PDB entry 5BOU | X-ray diffraction, 2.60 A resolution | chains H and I of the 28 polymer chains in the assembly

# Chain H
Name: Proteasome subunit beta type-2
From: Saccharomyces cerevisiae S288c
Notes: EC 3.4.25.1
UniProtKB: P25043 (PSB2_YEAST); residues 1-232 here correspond to UniProt positions 30-261 (UniProt number = residue number + 29)
Sequence (232 residues; row label = number of the first residue in the row):
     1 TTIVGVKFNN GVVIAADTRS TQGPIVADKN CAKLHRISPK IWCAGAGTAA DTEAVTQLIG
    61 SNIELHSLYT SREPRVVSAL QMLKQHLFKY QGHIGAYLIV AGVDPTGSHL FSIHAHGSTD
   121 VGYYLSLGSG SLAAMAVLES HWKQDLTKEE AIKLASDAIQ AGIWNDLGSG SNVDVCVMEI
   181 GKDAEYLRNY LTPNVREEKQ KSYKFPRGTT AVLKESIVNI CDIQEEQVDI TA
Unresolved in the structure: 227-232
Small-molecule neighbours: 4UC (N-[4-(acetylsulfamoyl)phenyl]-2-(4-ethoxyphenyl)quinoline-4-carboxamide): T1, T21, A46, G47, Y97, H114, H116, S126, L127, G128, S129, S131, G168

# Chain I
Name: Proteasome subunit beta type-3
From: Saccharomyces cerevisiae S288c
Notes: EC 3.4.25.1
UniProtKB: P25451 (PSB3_YEAST); residues 0-204 here correspond to UniProt positions 1-205 (UniProt number = residue number + 1)
Sequence (205 residues; each row starts with the number of its first residue; numbering starts at 0):
     0 MSDPSSINGG IVVAMTGKDC VAIACDLRLG SQSLGVSNKF EKIFHYGHVF LGITGLATDV
    60 TTLNEMFRYK TNLYKLKEER AIEPETFTQL VSSSLYERRF GPYFVGPVVA GINSKSGKPF
   120 IAGFDLIGCI DEAKDFIVSG TASDQLFGMC ESLYEPNLEP EDLFETISQA LLNAADRDAL
   180 SGWGAVVYII KKDEVVKRYL KMRQD
Unresolved in the structure: 0
Bound ions: Mg2+ site 1: A174, D177, S180; Mg2+ site 2: D204 (shared with 3 residues of chain Y)

# Chain H / chain I interface
Residue-residue contacts (60):
  I25(H) - D143(I)
  I25(H) - F146(I)  hydrophobic
  V26(H) - F146(I)
  A27(H) - D130(I)
  A27(H) - F146(I)  hydrophobic
  D28(H) - D130(I)
  K29(H) - E150(I)  salt bridge
  T48(H) - R98(I)
  T48(H) - I126(I)
  A49(H) - C128(I)  hydrophobic
  A50(H) - Y95(I)
  A50(H) - I126(I)  hydrophobic
  A50(H) - C128(I)
  D51(H) - Y95(I)  hydrogen bond
  D51(H) - R98(I)  salt bridge
  A54(H) - Y95(I)
  Y90(H) - F99(I)  hydrophobic
  H93(H) - R98(I)  hydrogen bond (backbone-side chain)
  H93(H) - F99(I)
  I94(H) - F99(I)  hydrophobic
  R196(H) - E150(I)  salt bridge
  K199(H) - E150(I)
  K199(H) - S151(I)
  K199(H) - Y153(I)
  S202(H) - E154(I)
  Y203(H) - S151(I)
  Y203(H) - L152(I)  hydrophobic
  K204(H) - D161(I)  salt bridge
  F205(H) - E164(I)
  F205(H) - Q168(I)
  P206(H) - E164(I)
  R207(H) - E160(I)  salt bridge
  R207(H) - D161(I)  salt bridge
  R207(H) - E164(I)
  G208(H) - E164(I)  hydrogen bond (backbone-side chain)
  T209(H) - E164(I)
  T210(H) - E164(I)  hydrogen bond
  T210(H) - S167(I)
  T210(H) - Q168(I)  hydrogen bond
  T210(H) - L199(I)
  A211(H) - L199(I)
  A211(H) - K200(I)  hydrogen bond (backbone-backbone)
  V212(H) - Y198(I)
  L213(H) - Y198(I)  hydrogen bond (backbone-backbone)
  L213(H) - L199(I)
  L213(H) - K200(I)
  K214(H) - K196(I)
  K214(H) - R197(I)
  K214(H) - Y198(I)  hydrogen bond (backbone-backbone)
  E215(H) - K196(I)
  E215(H) - R197(I)  salt bridge
  S216(H) - V195(I)
  S216(H) - K196(I)  hydrogen bond (backbone-backbone)
  I217(H) - V194(I)
  V218(H) - V194(I)  hydrogen bond (backbone-backbone)
  V218(H) - K196(I)
  I220(H) - G46(I)
  I220(H) - F49(I)  hydrophobic
  I220(H) - V194(I)  hydrophobic
  D222(H) - K74(I)  salt bridge
Interface residues without a listed pair, chain H (37 interface residues in all): Q57, G95, N219
Interface residues without a listed pair, chain I (39 interface residues in all): H44, H47, Q88, D124, G127, L157, E158, F163, T165, L171, Y187

# In short
37 residues of chain H and 39 residues of chain I are in contact; the contacts include 10 hydrogen bonds and 8
salt bridges. Polar pairs include K29(H)-E150(I), D51(H)-R98(I) and R196(H)-E150(I). Bound to chain H:
compound 4UC.
Chain H is Proteasome subunit beta type-2 and chain I is Proteasome subunit beta type-3, both from
Saccharomyces cerevisiae S288c; the structure, Yeast 20S proteasome in complex with a beta1 / beta2 specific
non-peptidic sulfonamide Ligand, was determined by X-ray diffraction.
